8TV9 - chains AD and AH of the 37 polymer chains in the assembly; structure by electron microscopy, 8.15 A resolution (very low resolution: no residue pairs are listed; an interface is given only as per-side residue counts).

Chain AD (and AH):
Protein: Fimbrial protein
From: Acinetobacter genomosp. 16BJ
Notes: chain AH of this document is another copy of the same molecule, construct and numbering; everything in this record applies to it too
UniProt: N9RQW9 (N9RQW9_9GAMM); numbering as in UniProt (aligned over 9-78)
Amino-acid sequence (70 residues; numbered 9 to 78; the number before each row is that of its first residue):
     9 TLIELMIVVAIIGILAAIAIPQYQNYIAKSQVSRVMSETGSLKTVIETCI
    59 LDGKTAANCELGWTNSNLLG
Cystine bridges: Cys-57/Cys-67

Chain AD / chain AH interface:
At this resolution (8 A) residue pairs are not listed: 13 residues of chain AD and 11 of chain AH lie at the interface.

Overview:
13 residues of chain AD face 11 of chain AH across their interface.
Both chains are Fimbrial protein (Acinetobacter genomosp. 16BJ). Entry 8TV9 (Inner Mat-T4P complex) was
determined by electron microscopy together with 8TOB, 8TOC, 8TVA, 8TW2 and 8TWC from the same study.
